4OK9 - chains A and B; structure by X-ray diffraction, 1.91 A resolution.

[Chain A (and B)]
Protein: Hut operon positive regulatory protein
Source organism: Geobacillus thermodenitrificans
Notes: fragment: HutP; chain B of this document is another copy of the same molecule, construct and numbering; everything in this record applies to it too
UniProtKB: A4IK89 (HUTP_GEOTN); residue numbers follow UniProt; this construct covers 1-149
Amino-acid sequence (149 residues; each row starts with the number of its first residue):
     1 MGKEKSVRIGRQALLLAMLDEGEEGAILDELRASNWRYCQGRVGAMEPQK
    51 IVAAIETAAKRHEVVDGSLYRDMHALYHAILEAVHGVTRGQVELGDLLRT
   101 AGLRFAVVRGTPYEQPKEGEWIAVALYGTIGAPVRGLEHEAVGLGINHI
Disordered / not traced: 1-3

[How chain A and chain B interact]
Pairs across the interface - 45 pairs, chain A then chain B:
  Arg8(A) with Tyr127(B), hydrogen bond; Thr129(B); Glu140(B)
  Ile9(A) with Glu140(B), hydrogen bond (backbone-side chain)
  Gly10(A) with Glu140(B), hydrogen bond (backbone-side chain)
  Arg11(A) with Met18(B), hydrogen bond (side chain-backbone); Asp20(B), salt bridge; Tyr127(B); Glu140(B), hydrogen bond (backbone-side chain)
  Leu14(A) with Val142(B), hydrophobic
  Leu15(A) with Leu15(B), hydrophobic
  Met18(A) with Arg11(B), hydrogen bond (backbone-side chain); Leu14(B), hydrophobic; Met18(B), hydrophobic
  Asp20(A) with Arg11(B), salt bridge
  Glu82(A) with Arg89(B), salt bridge
  His85(A) with Arg89(B)
  Gly86(A) with Gly86(B)
  Arg89(A) with Glu82(B), salt bridge; His85(B); Leu144(B)
  Gly90(A) with His85(B)
  Tyr113(A) with Glu138(B), hydrogen bond (side chain-backbone); His139(B)
  Tyr127(A) with Arg8(B), hydrogen bond; Arg11(B)
  Glu138(A) with Tyr113(B), hydrogen bond (backbone-side chain)
  His139(A) with Tyr113(B); Ile146(B)
  Glu140(A) with Arg8(B); Ile9(B), hydrogen bond (side chain-backbone); Gly10(B), hydrogen bond (side chain-backbone); Arg11(B), hydrogen bond (side chain-backbone); Leu144(B); Ile146(B)
  Val142(A) with Leu14(B), hydrophobic; Val142(B), hydrophobic; Gly143(B); Leu144(B), hydrophobic
  Gly143(A) with Val142(B)
  Leu144(A) with Arg89(B); Glu140(B); Val142(B), hydrophobic
  Ile146(A) with His139(B); Glu140(B)
Other interface residues (no listed pair), chain A (27 interface residues in all): Val7, Trp121, Thr129, Gly136, Ala141
Other interface residues (no listed pair), chain B (28 interface residues in all): Leu19, Gly90, Trp121, Gly128, Gly136, Ala141

[Summary]
Chain A and chain B form an interface of 27 and 28 residues respectively; the contacts include 12 hydrogen
bonds and 4 salt bridges. Polar contacts include Arg11(A)-Asp20(B), Glu82(A)-Arg89(B) and Arg8(A)-Tyr127(B).
Both chains are Hut operon positive regulatory protein (Geobacillus thermodenitrificans). Entry 4OK9 (Crystal
structure of the single-stranded RNA binding protein HutP from Geobacillus thermodenitrificans) was determined
by X-ray diffraction, deposited together with 4OKQ.
